4GPQ - chain A; structure by X-ray diffraction, 1.46 A resolution.

# Chain A
Protein: Menin
From: Homo sapiens
UniProt: O00255 (MEN1_HUMAN); residue numbers follow UniProt; this construct covers 1-53, 74-386, 399-459, 537-593
Chain sequence (489 residues; row label = number of the first residue in the row; note: 109 numbers in that range are skipped by the numbering (no residue carries them; nothing is unmodelled there); numbers below 1 keep their minus sign (Gly-4 is residue -4)):
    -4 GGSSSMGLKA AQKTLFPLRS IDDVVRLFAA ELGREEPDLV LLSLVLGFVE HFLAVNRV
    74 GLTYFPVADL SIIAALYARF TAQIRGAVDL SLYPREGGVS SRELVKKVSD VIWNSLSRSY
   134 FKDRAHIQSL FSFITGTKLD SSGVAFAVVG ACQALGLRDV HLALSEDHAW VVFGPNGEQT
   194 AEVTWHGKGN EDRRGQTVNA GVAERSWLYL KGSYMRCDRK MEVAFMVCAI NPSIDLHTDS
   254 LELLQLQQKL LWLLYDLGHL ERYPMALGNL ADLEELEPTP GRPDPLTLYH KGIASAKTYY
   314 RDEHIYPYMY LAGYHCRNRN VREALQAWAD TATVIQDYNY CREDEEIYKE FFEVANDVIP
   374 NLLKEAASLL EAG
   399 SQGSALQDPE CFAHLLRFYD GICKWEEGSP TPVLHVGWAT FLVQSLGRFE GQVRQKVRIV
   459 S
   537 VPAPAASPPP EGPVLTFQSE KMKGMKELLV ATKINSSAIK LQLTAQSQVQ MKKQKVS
Unresolved in the structure: -4 to 1, 537-547, 590-593
Sequence notes: expression tag (-4 to 0); engineered mutation Ala541 (Thr in O00255)
Curated features (UniProtKB/Swiss-Prot):
  - modified residue: Ser543 (Phosphoserine)
  - natural variant: Pro12 (P12L: In MEN1), Leu22 (L22R: In MEN1), Glu26 (E26K: In parathyroid adenoma and MEN1), Leu39 (L39W: In MEN1), Gly42 (G42D: In MEN1), Glu45 (E45G: In MEN1; E45K: In MEN1), Leu89 to Ala95 (deletion: In MEN1), Arg98 (R98L: In MEN1), Gly110 (G110E: In MEN1), Lys119 (deletion: In MEN1), Lys135 (K135I: In MEN1), His139 (H139D: In MEN1; H139P: In MEN1; H139R: In MEN1; H139Y: In MEN1), 75 further natural variant entries in UniProt
  - mutagenesis: Ala182 (A182F: Reduced interaction with KMT2A), Met278 (M278W: Loss of interaction with KMT2A and JUND), Asp285 (D285R: Reduced interaction with KMT2A; when associated with R-288 and R-290), Glu288 (E288R: Reduced interaction with KMT2A; when associated with R-285 and R-290), Glu290 (E290R: Reduced interaction with KMT2A; when associated with R-285 and R-288), Tyr319 (Y319A: Reduced interaction with KMT2A), Tyr323 (Y323A: Reduced interaction with KMT2A), Glu366 (E366A: Reduced interaction with KMT2A; when associated with A-370), Asp370 (D370A: Reduced interaction with KMT2A; when associated with A-366)
Reported in the primary citation:
  - mutagenesis - D252K/L289K: decreased binding to MBM2
  - mutagenesis - D252K/L289K: unchanged binding to MBM1
  - mutagenesis - D252K/L289K: unchanged stability

# In short
Curated annotation (UniProt) lists 9 mutagenesis sites. The paper reports that D252K/L289K reduce binding to
MBM2; D252K/L289K leave binding to MBM1 unchanged.
Chain A is Menin (Homo sapiens); the structure, Structural insights into inhibition of the bivalent menin-MLL
interaction by small molecules in leukemia, was determined by X-ray diffraction together with 4GQ3, 4GQ4 and
4GQ6 from the same study.
